Entry 7EG2 (X-ray diffraction, 2.22 A resolution); this record covers chain A.

[Chain A]
Name: Aequorin-2
Source organism: Aequorea victoria
UniProt: P02592 (AEQ2_AEQVI); residues 2-189 here correspond to UniProt positions 9-196 (UniProt number = residue number + 7)
Chain sequence (198 residues; each row starts with the number of its first residue; numbers below 1 keep their minus sign (Ala-8 is residue -8)):
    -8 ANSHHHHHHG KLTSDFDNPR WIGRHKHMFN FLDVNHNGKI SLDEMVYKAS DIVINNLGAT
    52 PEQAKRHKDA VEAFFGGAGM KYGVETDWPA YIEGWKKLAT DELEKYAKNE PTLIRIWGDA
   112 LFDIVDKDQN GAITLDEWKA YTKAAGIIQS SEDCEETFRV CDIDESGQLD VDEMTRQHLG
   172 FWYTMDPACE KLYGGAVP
Disordered / not traced: -8 to -3
Construct notes: expression tag (-8 to 1)
Swiss-Prot annotation at these positions:
  - region (May interact with the chromophore): Ala40 to Ala50, Ala55 to Phe65, Asn100 to Asp110
  - binding site (Ca(2+)): Asp24, Asn26, Asn28, Lys30, Glu35, Asp117, Asp119, Asn121, Glu128, Asp153, Asp155, Ser157, Gln159, Glu164
  - site: Pro189 (Required for bioluminescence)
Small-molecule neighbours: J2X ((2S)-2-(hydroxymethyl)-6-(4-hydroxyphenyl)-2-[(4-hydroxyphenyl)methyl]-4-(phenylmethyl)-3H-inden-1-one): His16, Met19, Phe22, Leu23, Met36, Lys39, Ala40, Ile43, Phe66, Tyr82, Trp86, Ile105, Trp108, Gly109, Leu112, Phe113, Trp129, Tyr132, Ile138, Val162, Met165, Thr166, His169, Trp173, Tyr184
What the authors report for this chain:
  - binding site for J2X: His16, Tyr82, Trp86, Ile105, Thr166, His169, Tyr184

[In short]
Bound to chain A: compound J2X. From UniProt: 14 Ca2+-binding residues. The paper reports a binding site for
J2X at His16, Tyr82 and Trp86 among others.
Chain A is Aequorin-2 (Aequorea victoria); the structure, Crystal structure of the apoAequorin complex with
(S)-daCTZ, was determined by X-ray diffraction together with 7EG3 from the same study.
